PDB entry 7N2Q | X-ray diffraction, 2.70 A resolution | chains F and C of the 5 polymer chains in the assembly

[Chain F]
Molecule: AS4.3 T cell receptor beta chain
From: Homo sapiens
Sequence (241 residues; row label = number of the first residue in the row):
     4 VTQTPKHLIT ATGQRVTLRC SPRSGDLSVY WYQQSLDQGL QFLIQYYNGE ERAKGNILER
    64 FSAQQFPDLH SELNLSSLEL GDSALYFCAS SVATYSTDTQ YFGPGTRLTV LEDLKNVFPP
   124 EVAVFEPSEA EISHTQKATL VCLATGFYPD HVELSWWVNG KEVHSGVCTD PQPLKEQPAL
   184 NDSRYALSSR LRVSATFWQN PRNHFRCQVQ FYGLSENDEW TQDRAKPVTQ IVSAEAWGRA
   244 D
Not modelled in the structure: 242-244
Disulfides: Cys-23/Cys-91, Cys-145/Cys-210
Covalently attached groups: N-acetylglucosamine (NAG) linked to Asn-77

[Chain C]
Molecule: YeiH protein
Sequence (9 residues; each row starts with the number of its first residue):
     1 LRVMMLAPF

[How chain F and chain C interact]
Contacting residue pairs - 7 pairs, chain F then chain C:
  Thr-97(F) with Leu-6(C); Pro-8(C)
  Tyr-98(F) with Leu-6(C); Ala-7(C), hydrophobic; Pro-8(C), hydrogen bond (side chain-backbone)
  Ser-99(F) with Met-5(C); Leu-6(C), hydrogen bond (side chain-backbone)
Also at the interface, not in a pair above, chain F (4 interface residues in all): Arg-55
Also at the interface, not in a pair above, chain C (6 interface residues in all): Met-4, Phe-9
Interface features reported in the paper:
  - residue pairs: Tyr-98(F)/Pro-8(C)
  - interface residues, chain F: Ser-99(F)

[In short]
Chain F and chain C form an interface of 4 and 6 residues respectively, with 2 hydrogen bonds. Polar contacts
include Tyr-98(F)/Pro-8(C) and Ser-99(F)/Leu-6(C). The authors report a contact between Tyr-98(F) and
Pro-8(C). From the paper: the interface residue Ser-99(F).
Chain F is AS4.3 T cell receptor beta chain (Homo sapiens) and chain C is YeiH protein; the structure,
AS4.3-yeih-HLA*B27, was determined by X-ray diffraction together with 7N2N, 7N2O, 7N2P, 7N2R, 7N2S and 8CX4
from the same study.
